Entry 1GL2 (X-ray diffraction, 1.90 A resolution); this record covers chains A and B of the 4 polymer chains in the assembly.

# Chain A
Protein: Endobrevin
Source organism: Rattus norvegicus
Notes: fragment: core fragment, residues 6-66
UniProtKB: Q9WUF4 (Q9WUF4); residues 6-66 here = UniProt positions 6-66
Chain sequence (65 residues; row label = number of the first residue in the row):
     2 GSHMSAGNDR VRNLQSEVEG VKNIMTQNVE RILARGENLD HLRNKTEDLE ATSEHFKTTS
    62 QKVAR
Unresolved in the structure: 2-10, 65-66
Swiss-Prot annotation at these positions:
  - site: Arg32 (Binding to STX8)
  - modified residue: Ser17 (Phosphoserine), Thr27 (Phosphothreonine), Thr47 (Phosphothreonine), Thr53 (Phosphothreonine), Ser54 (Phosphoserine)
What the authors report for this chain:
  - contacts within the chain: Met26-Asn29 (hydrogen bond), Asn29-Arg32 (hydrogen bond)

# Chain B
Protein: Syntaxin 7
Source organism: Mus musculus
Notes: fragment: core fragment, residues 169-229
UniProtKB: O70439 (O70439); residues 169-229 here = UniProt positions 169-229
Chain sequence (65 residues; each row starts with the number of its first residue):
   165 GSHMHERESS IRQLEADIMD INEIFKDLGM MIHEQGDVID SIEANVESAE VHVQQANQQL
   225 SRAAN
Unresolved in the structure: 165-168, 229
Construct notes: conflict Asn229 (Asp in O70439)
Swiss-Prot annotation at these positions:
  - modified residue: Ser205 (Phosphoserine)

# How chain A and chain B interact
Pairs across the interface (57; chain A residue first):
  Val12(A) - Arg171(B)
  Val12(A) - Ser174(B)
  Val12(A) - Ile175(B)  hydrophobic
  Leu15(A) - Leu178(B)  hydrophobic
  Gln16(A) - Ser174(B)
  Gln16(A) - Leu178(B)
  Val19(A) - Leu178(B)  hydrophobic
  Val19(A) - Asp181(B)
  Val19(A) - Ile185(B)
  Val22(A) - Ile185(B)  hydrophobic
  Lys23(A) - Ile185(B)
  Met26(A) - Ile188(B)  hydrophobic
  Met26(A) - Phe189(B)  hydrophobic
  Met26(A) - Leu192(B)  hydrophobic
  Thr27(A) - Ile188(B)
  Asn29(A) - Leu192(B)
  Val30(A) - Ile188(B)  hydrophobic
  Val30(A) - Asp191(B)
  Val30(A) - Met195(B)  hydrophobic
  Ile33(A) - Leu192(B)  hydrophobic
  Ile33(A) - Met195(B)  hydrophobic
  Ile33(A) - Ile196(B)  hydrophobic
  Ile33(A) - Gln199(B)  hydrogen bond (backbone-side chain)
  Leu34(A) - Met195(B)  hydrophobic
  Arg36(A) - Ile196(B)
  Arg36(A) - Gln199(B)  hydrogen bond
  Gly37(A) - Gln199(B)
  Leu40(A) - Gln199(B)
  Leu40(A) - Val202(B)
  Leu40(A) - Ile203(B)  hydrophobic
  Leu40(A) - Ile206(B)
  Asp41(A) - Val202(B)
  Leu43(A) - Ile206(B)  hydrophobic
  Arg44(A) - Val202(B)
  Arg44(A) - Ile206(B)
  Thr47(A) - Ile206(B)
  Thr47(A) - Asn209(B)  hydrogen bond
  Thr47(A) - Val210(B)
  Glu48(A) - Asn209(B)
  Leu50(A) - Ala213(B)  hydrophobic
  Glu51(A) - Asn209(B)
  Glu51(A) - Ser212(B)  hydrogen bond
  Glu51(A) - His216(B)  salt bridge
  Ser54(A) - Ala213(B)
  Ser54(A) - His216(B)  hydrogen bond
  Glu55(A) - His216(B)
  Phe57(A) - Ala220(B)  hydrophobic
  Phe57(A) - Leu224(B)  hydrophobic
  Lys58(A) - His216(B)
  Lys58(A) - Gln219(B)  hydrogen bond
  Lys58(A) - Ala220(B)
  Ser61(A) - Ala220(B)
  Ser61(A) - Gln223(B)
  Ser61(A) - Leu224(B)
  Gln62(A) - Gln223(B)
  Val64(A) - Leu224(B)  hydrophobic
  Val64(A) - Ala227(B)  hydrophobic
Interface residues without a listed pair, chain B (30 interface residues in all): Ile182, Ser205, Val217, Asn221

# Summary
29 residues of chain A face 30 of chain B across their interface; the contacts include 6 hydrogen bonds and 1
salt bridge. Polar pairs include Glu51(A)-His216(B), Ile33(A)-Gln199(B) and Arg36(A)-Gln199(B). From the
paper: contacts within the chain involving Met26(A), Asn29(A) and Arg32(A).
Chain A is Endobrevin (Rattus norvegicus) and chain B is Syntaxin 7 (Mus musculus); the structure, Crystal
structure of an endosomal SNARE core complex, was determined by X-ray diffraction.
